PDB entry 2XYG | X-ray diffraction, 1.54 A resolution | chains A and B

Chain A:
Molecule: Caspase-3 subunit P17
Organism: Homo sapiens
Notes: EC 3.4.22.56
UniProt: P42574 (CASP3_HUMAN); numbering as in UniProt (aligned over 29-174)
Sequence (146 residues; numbered 29 to 174; the number before each row is that of its first residue):
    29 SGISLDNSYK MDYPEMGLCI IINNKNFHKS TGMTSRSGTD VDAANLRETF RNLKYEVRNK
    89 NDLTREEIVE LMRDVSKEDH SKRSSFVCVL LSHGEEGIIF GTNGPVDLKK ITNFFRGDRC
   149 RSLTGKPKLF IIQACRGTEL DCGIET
Glycans and other covalent adducts: cas329306 (TQ8) linked to Cys163
Residues lining bound ligands: cas329306 (TQ8; N-[(2S)-4-chloro-3-oxo-1-phenyl-butan-2-yl]-4-methyl-benzenesulfonamide): Gly60, Met61, Thr62, His121, Gly122, Glu123, Gly165, Thr166
Curated features (UniProtKB/Swiss-Prot):
  - active site: His121, Cys163
  - modified residue: Cys163 (S-nitrosocysteine)
Reported in the primary citation:
  - binding site for cas329306: Met61, Ser120, Gly122, Glu123, Phe128, Cys163, Gly165, Thr166
  - catalytic residues: His121, Cys163 (citing earlier work)

Chain B:
Molecule: Caspase-3 subunit P12
Organism: Homo sapiens
Notes: EC 3.4.22.56
UniProt: P42574 (CASP3_HUMAN); numbering as in UniProt (aligned over 185-277)
Sequence (93 residues; each row starts with the number of its first residue):
   185 HKIPVEADFL YAYSTAPGYY SWRNSKDGSW FIQSLCAMLK QYADKLEFMH ILTRVNRKVA
   245 TEFESFSFDA TFHAKKQIPC IVSMLTKELY FYH
Curated features (UniProtKB/Swiss-Prot):
  - modified residue: Arg207 (Microbial infection: ADP-riboxanated arginine)
  - mutagenesis: Arg207 (R207A: Abolished ADP-riboxanation by C.violaceum CopC)
Reported in the primary citation:
  - conformationally variable residues (side-chain flip): Tyr204, Arg207

Interface between chain A and chain B:
Residue-residue contacts - 98 pairs, chain A then chain B:
  Asp34(A) - Lys271(B)
  Asn35(A) - Lys271(B)
  Asn35(A) - Glu272(B)  hydrogen bond (backbone-backbone)
  Ser36(A) - Lys271(B)
  Ser36(A) - Glu272(B)
  Tyr37(A) - Asp192(B)  hydrogen bond
  Tyr37(A) - Leu269(B)
  Tyr37(A) - Thr270(B)  hydrogen bond (side chain-backbone)
  Tyr37(A) - Lys271(B)
  Tyr37(A) - Glu272(B)  hydrogen bond (backbone-backbone)
  Met39(A) - Leu273(B)  hydrophobic
  Met39(A) - Tyr274(B)
  Asp40(A) - His277(B)
  Met44(A) - Phe275(B)
  Arg64(A) - Arg207(B)
  Ser65(A) - Arg207(B)  hydrogen bond (backbone-side chain)
  Ser65(A) - Ser209(B)
  Gly66(A) - Ser209(B)
  Gly66(A) - Gly212(B)
  Val69(A) - Lys210(B)
  Val69(A) - Asp211(B)
  Asp70(A) - Gly212(B)
  Asp70(A) - Ser213(B)  hydrogen bond
  Asp70(A) - Ile216(B)
  Asn73(A) - Cys220(B)
  Leu74(A) - Ile216(B)  hydrophobic
  Leu74(A) - Cys220(B)  hydrophobic
  Thr77(A) - Cys220(B)  hydrogen bond
  Thr77(A) - Leu223(B)
  Phe78(A) - Leu223(B)  hydrophobic
  Leu81(A) - Ala227(B)  hydrophobic
  Tyr83(A) - Phe275(B)
  Glu124(A) - Pro201(B)
  Glu124(A) - Gly202(B)  hydrogen bond (side chain-backbone)
  Lys137(A) - Glu190(B)  salt bridge
  Thr140(A) - Phe193(B)
  Thr140(A) - Tyr195(B)
  Phe143(A) - Phe193(B)
  Arg144(A) - Val189(B)
  Arg144(A) - Phe193(B)
  Gly145(A) - Val189(B)  hydrogen bond (backbone-backbone)
  Asp146(A) - Val189(B)
  Thr152(A) - Ile187(B)
  Gly153(A) - Asp192(B)
  Lys154(A) - Asp192(B)
  Pro155(A) - Asp192(B)
  Pro155(A) - Leu273(B)  hydrophobic
  Lys156(A) - Ala191(B)
  Lys156(A) - Asp192(B)  hydrogen bond (backbone-backbone)
  Lys156(A) - Phe193(B)
  Lys156(A) - Leu194(B)  hydrogen bond (backbone-backbone)
  Leu157(A) - Leu194(B)  hydrophobic
  Leu157(A) - Phe232(B)  hydrophobic
  Leu157(A) - Leu273(B)  hydrophobic
  Phe158(A) - Phe193(B)  hydrophobic
  Phe158(A) - Leu194(B)  hydrogen bond (backbone-backbone)
  Phe158(A) - Tyr195(B)
  Phe158(A) - Ala196(B)  hydrogen bond (backbone-backbone)
  Ile159(A) - Ala196(B)
  Ile159(A) - Phe215(B)  hydrophobic
  Ile159(A) - Leu219(B)  hydrophobic
  Ile160(A) - Ala196(B)  hydrogen bond (backbone-backbone)
  Ile160(A) - Tyr197(B)
  Ile160(A) - Ser198(B)  hydrogen bond (backbone-backbone)
  Gln161(A) - Ser198(B)  hydrogen bond
  Gln161(A) - Ser205(B)  hydrogen bond
  Gln161(A) - Arg207(B)
  Gln161(A) - Ser213(B)  hydrogen bond
  Gln161(A) - Phe215(B)
  Gln161(A) - Ile216(B)
  Ala162(A) - Ser198(B)
  Ala162(A) - Ser205(B)
  Cys163(A) - Tyr203(B)
  Cys163(A) - Ser205(B)  hydrogen bond (side chain-backbone)
  Arg164(A) - Tyr197(B)
  Arg164(A) - Thr199(B)  hydrogen bond (side chain-backbone)
  Arg164(A) - Ala200(B)
  Arg164(A) - Pro201(B)
  Arg164(A) - Gly202(B)  hydrogen bond (backbone-backbone)
  Arg164(A) - Tyr203(B)  hydrogen bond (backbone-backbone)
  Arg164(A) - Cys264(B)
  Gly165(A) - Gly202(B)
  Gly165(A) - Tyr203(B)  hydrogen bond (backbone-backbone)
  Gly165(A) - Tyr204(B)
  Thr166(A) - Gly202(B)  hydrogen bond (backbone-backbone)
  Glu167(A) - Gly202(B)  hydrogen bond (backbone-backbone)
  Glu167(A) - Tyr203(B)
  Glu167(A) - Tyr204(B)  hydrogen bond (backbone-backbone)
  Leu168(A) - Tyr203(B)
  Leu168(A) - Tyr204(B)  hydrophobic
  Leu168(A) - Thr255(B)
  Leu168(A) - Phe256(B)  hydrophobic
  Leu168(A) - Lys259(B)
  Asp169(A) - Tyr203(B)
  Asp169(A) - Lys259(B)
  Asp169(A) - Lys260(B)  hydrogen bond (backbone-backbone)
  Cys170(A) - Ala258(B)
  Gly171(A) - Lys260(B)
Interface residues without a listed pair, chain A (49 interface residues in all): Ser63, Leu119, Leu136, Asn141
Interface residues without a listed pair, chain B (47 interface residues in all): Trp206, Gln217

In short:
The interface between chain A and chain B involves 49 residues on one side and 47 on the other, with 27
hydrogen bonds and 1 salt bridge. Among the polar pairs are Lys137(A)-Glu190(B), Tyr37(A)-Asp192(B) and
Tyr37(A)-Thr270(B). From the paper: catalytic residues His121(A) and Cys163(A); a binding site for cas329306
at Met61(A), Ser120(A) and Gly122(A) among others.
Chain A is Caspase-3 subunit P17 and chain B is Caspase-3 subunit P12, both from Homo sapiens; the structure,
Caspase-3:CAS329306, was determined by X-ray diffraction, deposited together with 2XYH and 2XYP.
